PDB entry 8E70 | electron microscopy, 4.10 A resolution (low resolution: residue-level contacts below are approximate; hydrogen-bond / salt-bridge calls are withheld) | chains 8 and c of the 7 polymer chains in the assembly

== Chain 8 ==
Molecule: dC75 RNA
Sequence (79 nucleotides; row label = number of the first residue in the row):
     1 CCCCCCCCCC CCCCCTCCCC CCCCCCCCCC CTCCCCCCCC CCCCCCCTCC CCCCCCCCCC
    61 CCCTCCCCCC CCCCCCCCC
Not modelled in the structure: 62-79

== Chain c ==
Name: Transcription termination factor Rho
From: Escherichia coli
Notes: EC 3.6.4.-
Reference sequence: A0A0A0GPI6 (A0A0A0GPI6_ECOLX); residues 1-419 here correspond to UniProt positions 25-443 (UniProt number = residue number + 24)
Amino-acid sequence (419 residues; each row starts with the number of its first residue):
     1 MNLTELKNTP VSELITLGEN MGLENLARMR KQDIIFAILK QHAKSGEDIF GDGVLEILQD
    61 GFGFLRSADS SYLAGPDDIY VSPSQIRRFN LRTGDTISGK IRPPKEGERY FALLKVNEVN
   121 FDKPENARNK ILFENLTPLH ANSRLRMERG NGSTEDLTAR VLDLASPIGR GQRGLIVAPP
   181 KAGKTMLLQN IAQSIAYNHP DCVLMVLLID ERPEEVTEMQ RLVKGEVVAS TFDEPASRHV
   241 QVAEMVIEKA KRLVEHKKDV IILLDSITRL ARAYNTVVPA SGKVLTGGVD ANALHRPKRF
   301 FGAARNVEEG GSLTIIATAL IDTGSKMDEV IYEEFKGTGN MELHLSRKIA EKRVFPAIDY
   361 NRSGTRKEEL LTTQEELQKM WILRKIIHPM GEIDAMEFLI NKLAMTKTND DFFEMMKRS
Not modelled in the structure: 418-419
Metal / ion sites: beryllium trifluoride ion: Lys-184 (together with ADP)
Ligand contacts:
  - ADP / beryllium trifluoride, molecule 1: Thr-158, Pro-179, Pro-180, Lys-181, Ala-182, Gly-183, Lys-184, Thr-185, Met-186, Asp-265, Leu-320, Phe-355
  - ADP / beryllium trifluoride, molecule 2: Gly-337, Thr-365, Arg-366, Lys-367

== Chain 8 / chain c interface ==
Pairs across the interface - 16 pairs, chain 8 then chain c:
  DC30(8) / Arg-87(c)
  DC31(8) / Arg-88(c)
  DT32(8) / Gln-85(c)
  DT32(8) / Arg-88(c)
  DT32(8) / Phe-89(c)
  DC33(8) / Ser-82(c)
  DC33(8) / Ser-84(c)
  DC33(8) / Gln-85(c)
  DC33(8) / Leu-113(c)
  DC34(8) / Tyr-80(c)
  DC34(8) / Glu-108(c)
  DC35(8) / Phe-62(c)
  DC35(8) / Tyr-80(c)
  DC36(8) / Phe-64(c)
  DC36(8) / Tyr-110(c)
  DC38(8) / Arg-109(c)
Also at the interface, not in a pair above, chain 8 (9 interface residues in all): DC37
Also at the interface, not in a pair above, chain c (15 interface residues in all): Pro-83, Leu-114

== Overview ==
9 residues of chain 8 face 15 of chain c across their interface. Chain c binds ADP / beryllium trifluoride.
Chain 8 is dC75 RNA and chain c is Transcription termination factor Rho (Escherichia coli); the structure,
Escherichia coli Rho-dependent transcription pre-termination complex containing 18 nt long RNA spacer, dC75
rut mimic RNA ..., was determined by electron microscopy, deposited together with 8E3F, 8E3H, 8E5K, 8E5L,
8E5O, 8E5P and 3 further entries.
